2RDB - chains A and C of the 3 polymer chains in the assembly; structure by X-ray diffraction, 2.10 A resolution.

Chain A:
Name: Toluene, o-xylene monooxygenase oxygenase subunit;alpha
Source organism: Pseudomonas stutzeri
UniProtKB: O87798 (O87798_PSEST); residues 1-498 here = UniProt positions 1-498
Sequence (498 residues; row label = number of the first residue in the row):
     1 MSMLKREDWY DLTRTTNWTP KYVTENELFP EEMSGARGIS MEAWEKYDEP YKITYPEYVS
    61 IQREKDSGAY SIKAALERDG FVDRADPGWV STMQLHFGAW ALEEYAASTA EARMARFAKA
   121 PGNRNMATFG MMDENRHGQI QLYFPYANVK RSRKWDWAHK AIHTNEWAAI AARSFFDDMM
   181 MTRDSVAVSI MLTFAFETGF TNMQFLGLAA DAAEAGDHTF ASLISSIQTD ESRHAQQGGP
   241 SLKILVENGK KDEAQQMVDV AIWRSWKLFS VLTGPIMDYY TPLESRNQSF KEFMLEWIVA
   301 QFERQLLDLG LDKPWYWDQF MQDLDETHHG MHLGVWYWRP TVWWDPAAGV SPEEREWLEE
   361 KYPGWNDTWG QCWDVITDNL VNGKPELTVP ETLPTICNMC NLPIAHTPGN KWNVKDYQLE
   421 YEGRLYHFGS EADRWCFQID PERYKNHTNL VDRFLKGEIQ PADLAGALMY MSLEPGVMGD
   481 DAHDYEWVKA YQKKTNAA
Not modelled in the structure: 1, 493-498
Construct notes: engineered mutation Trp-100 (Ile in O87798)
Metal / ion sites: Fe ion site 1: Glu-104, Glu-134, His-137 (together with glycerol); Fe ion site 2: Glu-134, Glu-197, Glu-231, His-234 (together with glycerol)
Reported in the primary citation:
  - conformationally variable residues (side-chain flip): Trp-100
  - mutagenesis - I100W: decreased catalytic activity on phenol
  - mutagenesis - F205W, L208F: abolished catalytic activity

Chain C:
Name: Toluene, o-xylene monooxygenase oxygenase subunit;gamma
Source organism: Pseudomonas stutzeri
UniProtKB: O87799 (O87799_PSEST); numbering as in UniProt (aligned over 1-86)
Sequence (86 residues; each row starts with the number of its first residue):
     1 MATFPIMSNF ERDFVIQLVP VDTEDTMDQV AEKCAYHSIN RRVHPQPEKI LRVRRHEDGT
    61 LFPRGMIVSD AGLRPTETLD IIFMDN
Not modelled in the structure: 1-2, 86

How chain A and chain C interact:
Residue-residue contacts (71):
  Gly-330(A) with Phe-14(C)
  Leu-333(A) with Phe-14(C), hydrophobic
  Gly-334(A) with Phe-14(C)
  Tyr-337(A) with Arg-41(C), hydrogen bond; Arg-42(C)
  Trp-338(A) with Gln-17(C); Arg-42(C)
  Trp-369(A) with Phe-14(C), hydrophobic
  Cys-372(A) with Arg-42(C)
  Val-375(A) with Asn-40(C); Arg-41(C); Arg-42(C); Val-43(C); His-44(C)
  Ile-376(A) with Arg-41(C)
  Asp-378(A) with His-44(C), salt bridge
  Asn-379(A) with Asn-40(C)
  Glu-386(A) with Arg-41(C)
  Leu-387(A) with Asn-40(C); Arg-41(C)
  Val-389(A) with Arg-41(C), hydrogen bond (backbone-side chain)
  Glu-391(A) with Tyr-36(C), hydrogen bond; His-37(C); Arg-41(C), salt bridge
  Thr-392(A) with Gln-17(C); Leu-18(C), hydrogen bond (side chain-backbone); His-37(C)
  Leu-393(A) with Gln-17(C); Leu-18(C), hydrogen bond (backbone-backbone)
  Pro-394(A) with Ile-16(C)
  Thr-395(A) with Met-7(C); Ile-16(C), hydrogen bond (backbone-backbone); Gln-17(C), hydrogen bond (side chain-backbone)
  Ile-404(A) with Val-15(C); Ile-16(C), hydrogen bond (backbone-backbone)
  Ala-405(A) with Phe-14(C)
  His-406(A) with Phe-14(C), hydrogen bond (backbone-backbone)
  Pro-408(A) with Arg-12(C); Asp-13(C); Phe-14(C)
  Gly-409(A) with Arg-12(C), hydrogen bond (backbone-backbone)
  Asn-410(A) with Arg-12(C), hydrogen bond
  Trp-412(A) with Asn-9(C); Phe-10(C), hydrogen bond (side chain-backbone); Glu-11(C); Arg-12(C); Asp-13(C), hydrogen bond (side chain-backbone); Asp-80(C)
  Val-414(A) with Asn-9(C), hydrogen bond (backbone-side chain); Asp-13(C); Phe-14(C); Ile-16(C), hydrophobic; His-56(C)
  Lys-415(A) with His-56(C)
  Asp-416(A) with Ile-16(C); His-56(C), hydrogen bond (backbone-side chain); Thr-78(C), hydrogen bond
  Gln-418(A) with Glu-57(C); Glu-77(C); Thr-78(C), hydrogen bond
  Glu-420(A) with Arg-74(C), salt bridge
  Leu-425(A) with Arg-74(C); Pro-75(C); Thr-76(C); Glu-77(C)
  His-427(A) with Met-7(C); Thr-76(C), hydrogen bond (side chain-backbone); Thr-78(C)
  Val-451(A) with Met-7(C), hydrophobic
  Leu-455(A) with Pro-5(C), hydrophobic; Thr-76(C)
Interface residues without a listed pair, chain A (39 interface residues in all): Gln-371, Asp-374, Thr-407, Phe-454

In short:
39 residues of chain A face 27 of chain C across their interface; the contacts include 18 hydrogen bonds and 3
salt bridges. Among the polar pairs are Asp-378(A)/His-44(C), Glu-391(A)/Arg-41(C) and Glu-420(A)/Arg-74(C).
From the paper: F205W and L208F of chain A abolish catalytic activity; conformational variability at
Trp-100(A).
Here chain A is Toluene, o-xylene monooxygenase oxygenase subunit;alpha and chain C is Toluene, o-xylene
monooxygenase oxygenase subunit;gamma, both from Pseudomonas stutzeri. Entry 2RDB (X-ray Crystal Structure of
Toluene/o-Xylene Monooxygenase Hydroxylase I100W Mutant) was determined by X-ray diffraction.
